5CGH - chains E and F of the 30 polymer chains in the assembly; structure by X-ray diffraction, 2.50 A resolution.

# Chain E
Name: Proteasome subunit alpha type-6
Organism: Saccharomyces cerevisiae S288C
Notes: EC 3.4.25.1
UniProt: P40302 (PSA6_YEAST); residues 0-233 here correspond to UniProt positions 1-234 (UniProt number = residue number + 1)
Sequence (234 residues; each row starts with the number of its first residue; numbering starts at 0):
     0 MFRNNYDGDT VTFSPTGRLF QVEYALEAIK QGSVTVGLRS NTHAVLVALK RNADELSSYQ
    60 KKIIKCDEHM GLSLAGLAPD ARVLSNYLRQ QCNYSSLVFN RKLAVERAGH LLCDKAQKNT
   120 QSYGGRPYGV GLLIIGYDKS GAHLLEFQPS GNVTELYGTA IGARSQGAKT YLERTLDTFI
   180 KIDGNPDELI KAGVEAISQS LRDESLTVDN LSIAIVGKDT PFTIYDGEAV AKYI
Disordered / not traced: 0-2
Swiss-Prot annotation at these positions:
  - modified residue: Ser13 (Phosphoserine)
  - cross-link: Lys190 (Glycyl lysine isopeptide (Lys-Gly) (interchain with G-Cter in ubiquitin))

# Chain F
Name: Probable proteasome subunit alpha type-7
Organism: Saccharomyces cerevisiae S288C
Notes: EC 3.4.25.1
UniProt: P21242 (PSA7_YEAST); residues -3 to 284 here correspond to UniProt positions 1-288 (UniProt number = residue number + 4)
Sequence (288 residues; each row starts with the number of its first residue; numbers below 1 keep their minus sign (Met-3 is residue -3)):
    -3 MTSIGTGYDL SNSVFSPDGR NFQVEYAVKA VENGTTSIGI KCNDGVVFAV EKLITSKLLV
    57 PQKNVKIQVV DRHIGCVYSG LIPDGRHLVN RGREEAASFK KLYKTPIPIP AFADRLGQYV
   117 QAHTLYNSVR PFGVSTIFGG VDKNGAHLYM LEPSGSYWGY KGAATGKGRQ SAKAELEKLV
   177 DHHPEGLSAR EAVKQAAKII YLAHEDNKEK DFELEISWCS LSETNGLHKF VKGDLLQEAI
   237 DFAQKEINGD DDEDEDDSDN VMSSDDENAP VATNANATTD QEGDIHLE
Disordered / not traced: -3 to 1, 245-284
Swiss-Prot annotation at these positions:
  - modified residue: Thr-2 (N-acetylthreonine)

# Interface between chain E and chain F
Residue-residue contacts (64; chain E residue first):
  Asn4(E) - Leu6(F)
  Tyr5(E) - Asp5(F)  hydrogen bond
  Tyr5(E) - Leu6(F)  hydrophobic
  Thr9(E) - Arg126(F)
  Val10(E) - Gln19(F)
  Val10(E) - Asn123(F)
  Val10(E) - Ser124(F)
  Val10(E) - Val125(F)
  Val10(E) - Arg126(F)
  Thr11(E) - Leu6(F)
  Thr11(E) - Gln19(F)
  Phe12(E) - Gln19(F)  hydrogen bond (backbone-side chain)
  Phe12(E) - Tyr22(F)
  Phe12(E) - Ala23(F)  hydrophobic
  Phe12(E) - Leu77(F)  hydrophobic
  Phe12(E) - Arg126(F)
  Phe12(E) - Pro127(F)
  Ser13(E) - Tyr22(F)
  Pro14(E) - Tyr22(F)  hydrophobic
  Pro14(E) - Lys25(F)
  Thr15(E) - Lys25(F)
  Gly16(E) - Tyr22(F)
  Gly16(E) - Ala26(F)
  Leu18(E) - Leu77(F)  hydrophobic
  Leu18(E) - Arg126(F)
  Glu105(E) - Lys59(F)
  His109(E) - Arg82(F)
  Cys112(E) - Arg82(F)
  Asp113(E) - Arg82(F)  salt bridge
  Asp113(E) - Asn86(F)
  Gln116(E) - Pro79(F)
  Gln116(E) - Asp80(F)
  Gln116(E) - His83(F)  hydrogen bond
  Gln116(E) - Arg126(F)
  Thr119(E) - Arg126(F)  hydrogen bond (backbone-side chain)
  Gln120(E) - Val125(F)
  Gln120(E) - Arg126(F)  hydrogen bond (backbone-backbone)
  Gln120(E) - Pro127(F)
  Gln120(E) - Phe128(F)
  Ser121(E) - Ser124(F)
  Tyr122(E) - Ser124(F)  hydrogen bond (backbone-backbone)
  His142(E) - Lys59(F)
  Ser149(E) - Pro79(F)
  Gly150(E) - Pro79(F)
  Asn151(E) - Ile78(F)
  Asn151(E) - Pro79(F)
  Thr153(E) - Leu55(F)
  Thr153(E) - Asn60(F)
  Glu154(E) - Val56(F)
  Glu154(E) - Lys59(F)
  Glu154(E) - Asn60(F)  hydrogen bond (backbone-side chain)
  Leu155(E) - Leu54(F)
  Leu155(E) - Leu55(F)  hydrophobic
  Leu155(E) - Val56(F)
  Tyr156(E) - Leu54(F)  hydrogen bond (backbone-backbone)
  Tyr156(E) - Leu55(F)
  Tyr156(E) - Val56(F)
  Tyr156(E) - Pro57(F)
  Gly157(E) - Leu54(F)
  Lys168(E) - Leu54(F)
  Leu171(E) - Leu54(F)
  Glu172(E) - Ser52(F)  hydrogen bond
  Glu172(E) - Lys53(F)
  Leu175(E) - Lys53(F)
Interface residues without a listed pair, chain E (37 interface residues in all): Arg38, Ser139, Val152, Phe178
Interface residues without a listed pair, chain F (30 interface residues in all): His119, Gly129

# In short
37 residues of chain E face 30 of chain F across their interface; the contacts include 9 hydrogen bonds and 1
salt bridge. Among the polar pairs are Asp113(E)-Arg82(F), Tyr5(E)-Asp5(F) and Phe12(E)-Gln19(F).
Here chain E is Proteasome subunit alpha type-6 and chain F is Probable proteasome subunit alpha type-7, both
from Saccharomyces cerevisiae S288C. Entry 5CGH (Yeast 20S proteasome beta5-G48C mutant in complex with
alpha-chloroacetamide 5) was determined by X-ray diffraction (same publication as 5CGF, 5CGG and 5CGI).
